PDB entry 8I4F | electron microscopy, 3.44 A resolution | chains A and C

[Chain A]
Protein: Spike glycoprotein
From: Severe acute respiratory syndrome coronavirus 2
UniProt: P0DTC2 (SPIKE_SARS2); aligned to UniProt positions 28-1207 over residues 36-1215 (the alignment contains insertions or deletions, so no single offset holds)
Chain sequence (1295 residues; numbered 1 to 1295; the number before each row is that of its first residue):
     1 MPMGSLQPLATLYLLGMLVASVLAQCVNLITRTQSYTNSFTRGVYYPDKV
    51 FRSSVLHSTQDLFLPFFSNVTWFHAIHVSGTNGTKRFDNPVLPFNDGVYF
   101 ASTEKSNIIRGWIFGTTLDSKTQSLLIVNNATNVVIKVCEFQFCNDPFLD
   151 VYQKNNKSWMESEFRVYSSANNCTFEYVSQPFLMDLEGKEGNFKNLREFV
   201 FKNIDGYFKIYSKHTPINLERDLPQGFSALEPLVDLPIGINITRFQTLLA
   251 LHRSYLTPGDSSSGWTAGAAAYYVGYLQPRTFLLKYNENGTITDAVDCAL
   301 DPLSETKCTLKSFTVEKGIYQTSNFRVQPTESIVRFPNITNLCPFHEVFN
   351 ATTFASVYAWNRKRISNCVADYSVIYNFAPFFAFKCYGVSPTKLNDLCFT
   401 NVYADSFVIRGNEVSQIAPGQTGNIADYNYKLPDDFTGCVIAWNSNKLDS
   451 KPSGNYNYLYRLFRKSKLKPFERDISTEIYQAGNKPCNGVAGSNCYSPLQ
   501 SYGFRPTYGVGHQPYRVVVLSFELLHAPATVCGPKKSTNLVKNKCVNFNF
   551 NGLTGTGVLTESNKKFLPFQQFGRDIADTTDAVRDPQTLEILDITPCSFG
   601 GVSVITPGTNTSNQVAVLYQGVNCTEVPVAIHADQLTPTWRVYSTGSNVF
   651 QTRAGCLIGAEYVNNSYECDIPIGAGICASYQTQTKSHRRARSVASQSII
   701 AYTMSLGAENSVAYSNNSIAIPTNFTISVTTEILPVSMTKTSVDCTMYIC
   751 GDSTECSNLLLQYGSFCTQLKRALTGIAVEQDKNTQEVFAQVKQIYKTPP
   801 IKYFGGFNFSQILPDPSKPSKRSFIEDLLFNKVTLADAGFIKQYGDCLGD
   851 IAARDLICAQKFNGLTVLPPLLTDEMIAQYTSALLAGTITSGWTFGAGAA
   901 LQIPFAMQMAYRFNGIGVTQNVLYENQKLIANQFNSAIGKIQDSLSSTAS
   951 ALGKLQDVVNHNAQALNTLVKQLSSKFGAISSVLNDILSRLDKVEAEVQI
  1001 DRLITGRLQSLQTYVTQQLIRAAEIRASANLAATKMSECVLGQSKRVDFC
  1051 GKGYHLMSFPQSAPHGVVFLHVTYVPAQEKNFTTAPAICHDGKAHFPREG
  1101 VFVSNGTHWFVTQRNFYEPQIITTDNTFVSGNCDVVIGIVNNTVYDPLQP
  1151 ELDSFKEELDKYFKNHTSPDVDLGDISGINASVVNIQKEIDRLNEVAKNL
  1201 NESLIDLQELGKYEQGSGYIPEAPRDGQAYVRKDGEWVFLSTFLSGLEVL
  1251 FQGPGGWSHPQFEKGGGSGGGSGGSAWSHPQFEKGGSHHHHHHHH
Disordered / not traced: 1-34, 78-85, 151-162, 186-193, 255-267, 684-695, 707-1295
Differences from the reference sequence: initiating methionine (1); expression tag (2-35, 1216-1295); variant Asp-150 (Gly142 in P0DTC2), Gln-153 (His146 in P0DTC2), Glu-190 (Gln183 in P0DTC2), Glu-220 (Val213 in P0DTC2), His-346 (Gly339 in P0DTC2), Thr-353 (Arg346 in P0DTC2), Ile-375 (Leu368 in P0DTC2), Phe-378 (Ser371 in P0DTC2), Pro-380 (Ser373 in P0DTC2), Phe-382 (Ser375 in P0DTC2), Ala-383 (Thr376 in P0DTC2), Asn-412 (Asp405 in P0DTC2), Ser-415 (Arg408 in P0DTC2), Asn-424 (Lys417 in P0DTC2), Lys-447 (Asn440 in P0DTC2), Pro-452 (Val445 in P0DTC2), Ser-453 (Gly446 in P0DTC2), Lys-467 (Asn460 in P0DTC2), Asn-484 (Ser477 in P0DTC2), Lys-485 (Thr478 in P0DTC2), Ala-491 (Glu484 in P0DTC2), Ser-493 (Phe486 in P0DTC2), Ser-497 (Phe490 in P0DTC2), Arg-505 (Gln498 in P0DTC2), Tyr-508 (Asn501 in P0DTC2), His-512 (Tyr505 in P0DTC2), Gly-621 (Asp614 in P0DTC2), Tyr-662 (His655 in P0DTC2), Lys-686 (Asn679 in P0DTC2), His-688 (Pro681 in P0DTC2), Lys-771 (Asn764 in P0DTC2), Tyr-803 (Asp796 in P0DTC2), His-961 (Gln954 in P0DTC2), Lys-976 (Asn969 in P0DTC2)
Cystine bridges: Cys-139/Cys-173, Cys-298/Cys-308, Cys-343/Cys-368, Cys-386/Cys-439, Cys-398/Cys-532, Cys-487/Cys-495, Cys-545/Cys-597, Cys-624/Cys-656, Cys-669/Cys-678
Curated features (UniProtKB/Swiss-Prot):
  - glycosylation (N-linked (GlcNAc...) asparagine): Asn-69 (hybrid), Asn-82 (complex), Asn-130 (hybrid), Asn-665 (complex), Asn-717 (high mannose), Asn-1142 (complex)

[Chain C]
Protein: n3130v-Fc
From: Homo sapiens
Chain sequence (383 residues; numbered 1 to 383; the number before each row is that of its first residue):
     1 EVQLVESGGGLVQPGGSLRLSCAASDFYFDYYEMSWVRQAPGQGLEWVST
    51 ISGLGGATYYADSVKGRFTISRDNSKNTLYLQMNSLRAEDTALYYCATRS
   101 PFGDYAFSYWGQGTLVTVSSGGGGSGGGGSGGGGSGPDKTHTCPPCPAPE
   151 LLGGPSVFLFPPKPKDTLMISRTPEVTCVVVDVSHEDPEVKFNWYVDGVE
   201 VHNAKTKPREEQYNSTYRVVSVLTVLHQDWLNGKEYKCKVSNKALPAPIE
   251 KTISKAKGQPREPQVYTLPPSRDELTKNQVSLTCLVKGFYPSDIAVEWES
   301 NGQPENNYKTTPPVLDSDGSFFLYSKLTVDKSRWQQGNVFSCSVMHEALH
   351 NHYTQKSLSLSPGKAAARGLNDIFEAQKIEWHE
Disordered / not traced: 120-383
Cystine bridges: Cys-22/Cys-96

[How chain A and chain C interact]
Pairs across the interface (54):
  Arg-362(A) with Leu-54(C), hydrogen bond (side chain-backbone)
  Arg-364(A) with Ala-57(C); Tyr-59(C), hydrogen bond
  Asn-401(A) with Tyr-59(C), hydrogen bond
  Tyr-403(A) with Ser-52(C), hydrogen bond; Leu-54(C), hydrophobic; Gly-55(C)
  Pro-433(A) with Tyr-31(C)
  Asp-434(A) with Tyr-31(C), hydrogen bond
  Asp-435(A) with Phe-102(C)
  Phe-436(A) with Phe-102(C), hydrophobic
  Thr-437(A) with Phe-102(C)
  Lys-469(A) with Tyr-28(C), hydrogen bond (side chain-backbone); Asp-30(C), salt bridge
  Pro-470(A) with Asp-30(C); Tyr-31(C)
  Phe-471(A) with Asp-30(C); Tyr-31(C), hydrophobic; Leu-54(C), hydrophobic; Phe-102(C), hydrophobic
  Glu-472(A) with Asp-30(C)
  Ser-521(A) with Leu-54(C); Phe-102(C)
  Phe-522(A) with Phe-102(C)
  Glu-523(A) with Ser-52(C), hydrogen bond; Leu-54(C); Pro-101(C)
  Leu-524(A) with Arg-99(C); Pro-101(C); Tyr-105(C)
  Leu-525(A) with Glu-33(C); Arg-99(C); Pro-101(C), hydrophobic; Tyr-105(C)
  His-526(A) with Glu-33(C), salt bridge; Ser-35(C), hydrogen bond; Trp-47(C); Thr-50(C); Arg-99(C); Phe-107(C)
  Lys-565(A) with Gln-43(C)
  Phe-566(A) with Glu-46(C); Asp-62(C); Ser-63(C)
  Leu-567(A) with Glu-46(C)
  Pro-568(A) with Leu-45(C); Glu-46(C)
  Phe-569(A) with Leu-45(C); Tyr-105(C); Phe-107(C), hydrophobic
  Gln-571(A) with Leu-45(C); Phe-107(C); Trp-110(C), hydrogen bond
  Phe-572(A) with Trp-110(C), hydrophobic
Other interface residues (no listed pair), chain A (29 interface residues in all): Ser-366, Ala-527, Pro-528
Other interface residues (no listed pair), chain C (28 interface residues in all): Val-37, Arg-38, Gly-53, Gly-103, Ala-106
Interface features reported in the paper:
  - residue pairs: Leu-525(A)/Arg-99(C), Leu-525(A)/Pro-101(C)
  - interface residues, chain C: Asp-30(C), Tyr-31(C), Val-37(C), Leu-45(C), Ser-52(C), Leu-54(C), Gly-55(C), Phe-107(C), Trp-110(C)

[In short]
29 residues of chain A and 28 residues of chain C are in contact; the contacts include 9 hydrogen bonds and 2
salt bridges. Polar pairs include Lys-469(A)/Asp-30(C), His-526(A)/Glu-33(C) and Arg-362(A)/Leu-54(C). The
paper describes contacts between Leu-525(A) and Arg-99(C) and Leu-525(A) and Pro-101(C). From the paper:
interface residues Asp-30(C), Tyr-31(C) and Val-37(C) among others.
Here chain A is Spike glycoprotein (Severe acute respiratory syndrome coronavirus 2) and chain C is n3130v-Fc
(Homo sapiens). Entry 8I4F (Omicron spike variant XBB with n3130v-Fc) was determined by electron microscopy,
deposited together with 8I4H, 8I4E and 8I4G.
